Entry 8K35 (electron microscopy, 3.44 A resolution); this record covers chains I and x of the 24 polymer chains in the assembly.

# Chain I
Name: Tip attachment protein J
From: Escherichia phage Lambda
Reference sequence: P03749 (TIPJ_LAMBD); residue numbers follow UniProt; this construct covers 1-1132
Chain sequence (1132 residues; row label = number of the first residue in the row):
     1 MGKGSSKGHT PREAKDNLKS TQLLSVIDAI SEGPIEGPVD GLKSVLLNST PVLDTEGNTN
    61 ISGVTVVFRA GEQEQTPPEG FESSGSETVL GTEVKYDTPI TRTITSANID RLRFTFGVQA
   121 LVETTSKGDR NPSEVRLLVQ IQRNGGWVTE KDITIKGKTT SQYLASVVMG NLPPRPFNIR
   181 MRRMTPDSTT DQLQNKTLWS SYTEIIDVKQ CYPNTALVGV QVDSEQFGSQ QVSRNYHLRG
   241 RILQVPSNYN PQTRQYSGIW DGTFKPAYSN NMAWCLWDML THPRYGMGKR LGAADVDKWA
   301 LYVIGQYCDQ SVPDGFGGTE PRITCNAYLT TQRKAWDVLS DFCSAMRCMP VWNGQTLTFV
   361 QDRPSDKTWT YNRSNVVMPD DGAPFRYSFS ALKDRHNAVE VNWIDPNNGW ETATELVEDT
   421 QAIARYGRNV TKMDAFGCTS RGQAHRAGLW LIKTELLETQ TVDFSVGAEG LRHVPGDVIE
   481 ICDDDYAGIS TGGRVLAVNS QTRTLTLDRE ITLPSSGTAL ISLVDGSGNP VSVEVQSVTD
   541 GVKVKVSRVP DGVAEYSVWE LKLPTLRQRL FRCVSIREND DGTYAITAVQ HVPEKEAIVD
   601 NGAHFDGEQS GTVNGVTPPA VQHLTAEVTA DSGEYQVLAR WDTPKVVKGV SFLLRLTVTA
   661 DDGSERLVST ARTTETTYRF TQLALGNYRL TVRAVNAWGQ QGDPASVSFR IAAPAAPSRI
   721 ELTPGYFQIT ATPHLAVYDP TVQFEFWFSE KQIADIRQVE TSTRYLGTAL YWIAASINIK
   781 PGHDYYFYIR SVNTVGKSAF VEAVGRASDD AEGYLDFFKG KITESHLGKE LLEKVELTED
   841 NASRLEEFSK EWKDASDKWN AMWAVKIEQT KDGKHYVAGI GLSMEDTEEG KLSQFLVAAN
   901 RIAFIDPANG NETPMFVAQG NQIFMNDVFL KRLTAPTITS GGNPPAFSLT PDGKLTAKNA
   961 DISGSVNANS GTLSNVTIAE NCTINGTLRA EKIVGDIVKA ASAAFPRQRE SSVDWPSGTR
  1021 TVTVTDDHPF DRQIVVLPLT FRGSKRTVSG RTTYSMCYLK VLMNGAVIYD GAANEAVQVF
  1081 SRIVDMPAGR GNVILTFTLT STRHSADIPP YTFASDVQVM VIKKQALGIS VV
Unresolved in the structure: 852-1132

# Chain x
Name: Tail tip assembly protein I
From: Escherichia phage Lambda
Reference sequence: P03730 (TIPI_LAMBD); residue numbers follow UniProt; this construct covers 1-223
Chain sequence (223 residues; numbered 1 to 223; the number before each row is that of its first residue):
     1 MAATHTLPLA SPGMARICLY GDLQRFGRRI DLRVKTGAEA IRALATQLPA FRQKLSDGWY
    61 QVRIAGRDVS TSGLTAQLHE TLPDGAVIHI VPRVAGAKSG GVFQIVLGAA AIAGSFFTAG
   121 ATLAAWGAAI GAGGMTGILF SLGASMVLGG VAQMLAPKAR TPRIQTTDNG KQNTYFSSLD
   181 NMVAQGNVLP VLYGEMRVGS RVVSQEISTA DEGDGGQVVV IGR
Unresolved in the structure: 1-134

# How chain I and chain x interact
Pairs across the interface (194):
  Arg12(I) - Asp211(x)  hydrogen bond (side chain-backbone)
  Arg12(I) - Asp214(x)  salt bridge
  Lys15(I) - Gly222(x)
  Asp16(I) - Gly222(x)
  Asp16(I) - Arg223(x)  salt bridge
  Leu18(I) - Gly222(x)
  Ser20(I) - Thr209(x)
  Thr21(I) - Thr209(x)
  Thr21(I) - Ala210(x)  hydrogen bond (backbone-backbone)
  Gln22(I) - Ile207(x)
  Gln22(I) - Ser208(x)
  Leu23(I) - Glu206(x)
  Leu23(I) - Ile207(x)
  Leu23(I) - Ser208(x)  hydrogen bond (backbone-backbone)
  Leu23(I) - Ala210(x)  hydrophobic
  Leu24(I) - Gln205(x)
  Leu24(I) - Glu206(x)
  Leu24(I) - Ile207(x)  hydrophobic
  Ser25(I) - Ser204(x)
  Ser25(I) - Gln205(x)
  Ser25(I) - Glu206(x)  hydrogen bond (backbone-backbone)
  Val26(I) - Ser204(x)
  Val26(I) - Gln205(x)
  Ile27(I) - Val202(x)
  Ile27(I) - Val203(x)  hydrogen bond (backbone-backbone)
  Ile27(I) - Ser204(x)  hydrogen bond (backbone-backbone)
  Asp28(I) - Ser200(x)
  Asp28(I) - Arg201(x)
  Asp28(I) - Val202(x)
  Ala29(I) - Leu189(x)  hydrophobic
  Ala29(I) - Ser200(x)
  Ala29(I) - Arg201(x)  hydrogen bond (backbone-backbone)
  Ala29(I) - Val203(x)  hydrophobic
  Ile30(I) - Pro190(x)
  Ile30(I) - Val198(x)  hydrophobic
  Ile30(I) - Ser200(x)
  Ser31(I) - Leu189(x)
  Ser31(I) - Pro190(x)  hydrogen bond (side chain-backbone)
  Ser31(I) - Val191(x)
  Ser31(I) - Leu192(x)  hydrogen bond (side chain-backbone)
  Glu32(I) - Leu189(x)
  Glu32(I) - Pro190(x)  hydrogen bond (backbone-backbone)
  Glu32(I) - Val191(x)
  Val39(I) - Glu195(x)
  Leu46(I) - Arg197(x)
  Arg113(I) - Asp211(x)  salt bridge
  Phe116(I) - Ile221(x)  hydrophobic
  Thr149(I) - Gln217(x)  hydrogen bond (backbone-side chain)
  Glu150(I) - Gln217(x)
  Lys151(I) - Gly216(x)  hydrogen bond (side chain-backbone)
  Lys151(I) - Gln217(x)
  Asp152(I) - Gln217(x)  hydrogen bond (backbone-backbone)
  Asp152(I) - Val218(x)
  Asp152(I) - Val219(x)  hydrogen bond (backbone-backbone)
  Ile153(I) - Val219(x)  hydrophobic
  Ile153(I) - Ile221(x)  hydrophobic
  Thr154(I) - Val219(x)  hydrogen bond (backbone-backbone)
  Thr154(I) - Val220(x)
  Thr154(I) - Ile221(x)  hydrogen bond (backbone-backbone)
  Ile155(I) - Ile221(x)
  Lys156(I) - Ile221(x)  hydrogen bond (backbone-backbone)
  Lys156(I) - Gly222(x)
  Lys156(I) - Arg223(x)
  Tyr163(I) - Glu212(x)
  Tyr163(I) - Ile221(x)
  Ala165(I) - Ile221(x)  hydrophobic
  Ser166(I) - Asp211(x)
  Ser166(I) - Glu212(x)  hydrogen bond (backbone-backbone)
  Val167(I) - Gly213(x)
  Val168(I) - Asp211(x)
  Tyr212(I) - Val203(x)
  Thr215(I) - Leu189(x)
  Gln231(I) - Gln205(x)  hydrogen bond
  Arg234(I) - Asn181(x)
  Asn235(I) - Leu179(x)  hydrogen bond (side chain-backbone)
  Asn235(I) - Arg197(x)  hydrogen bond
  Asn235(I) - Val198(x)
  Asn235(I) - Gly199(x)
  Tyr236(I) - Met196(x)
  Tyr236(I) - Arg197(x)
  Tyr236(I) - Val198(x)  hydrogen bond (backbone-backbone)
  His237(I) - Glu195(x)
  His237(I) - Met196(x)
  Leu238(I) - Leu192(x)  hydrophobic
  Leu238(I) - Glu195(x)
  Leu238(I) - Met196(x)  hydrogen bond (backbone-backbone)
  Arg239(I) - Gly194(x)
  Arg239(I) - Glu195(x)  salt bridge
  Gly240(I) - Leu192(x)
  Arg241(I) - Leu192(x)  hydrogen bond (backbone-backbone)
  Leu243(I) - Tyr193(x)  hydrophobic
  Tyr268(I) - Glu195(x)
  Asn270(I) - Gly194(x)
  Cys275(I) - Tyr193(x)  hydrophobic
  Asp278(I) - Tyr193(x)
  Met279(I) - Tyr193(x)
  Tyr285(I) - Val191(x)  hydrophobic
  Tyr285(I) - Tyr193(x)
  Cys325(I) - Tyr193(x)
  Cys325(I) - Gly194(x)
  Asn326(I) - Phe176(x)
  Asn326(I) - Gly194(x)
  Asn326(I) - Glu195(x)
  Asn326(I) - Met196(x)
  Ala327(I) - Phe176(x)
  Ala327(I) - Leu192(x)
  Ala327(I) - Tyr193(x)  hydrogen bond (backbone-backbone)
  Ala327(I) - Gly194(x)
  Ala327(I) - Met196(x)
  Tyr328(I) - Phe176(x)  hydrogen bond (backbone-backbone)
  Tyr328(I) - Ser177(x)
  Tyr328(I) - Ser178(x)
  Tyr328(I) - Pro190(x)
  Tyr328(I) - Val191(x)
  Tyr328(I) - Leu192(x)  hydrophobic
  Tyr328(I) - Met196(x)  hydrophobic
  Tyr328(I) - Val198(x)  hydrophobic
  Tyr328(I) - Gly199(x)  hydrogen bond (side chain-backbone)
  Tyr328(I) - Ser200(x)
  Leu329(I) - Tyr175(x)
  Leu329(I) - Pro190(x)
  Leu329(I) - Val191(x)  hydrogen bond (backbone-backbone)
  Thr330(I) - Ser178(x)
  Thr330(I) - Val188(x)
  Thr330(I) - Pro190(x)
  Thr330(I) - Arg201(x)  hydrogen bond (backbone-side chain)
  Thr331(I) - Tyr175(x)
  Gln332(I) - Val188(x)
  Arg333(I) - Tyr175(x)
  Asp337(I) - Arg160(x)  salt bridge
  Ser340(I) - Pro157(x)
  Ser340(I) - Lys158(x)
  Ser340(I) - Arg160(x)  hydrogen bond
  Asp341(I) - Ala159(x)
  Asp341(I) - Arg160(x)  hydrogen bond (side chain-backbone)
  Ser344(I) - Pro157(x)  hydrogen bond (side chain-backbone)
  Ser344(I) - Ala159(x)
  Arg347(I) - Ala156(x)
  Cys348(I) - Pro157(x)
  Met349(I) - Gln153(x)
  Met349(I) - Met154(x)
  Met349(I) - Leu155(x)
  Met349(I) - Ala156(x)
  Asp362(I) - Leu155(x)
  Arg386(I) - Ser141(x)
  Ser388(I) - Gly143(x)
  Ser388(I) - Ala144(x)  hydrogen bond (side chain-backbone)
  Phe389(I) - Val147(x)
  Ser390(I) - Val147(x)
  Asp394(I) - Leu148(x)
  Asp394(I) - Gly149(x)
  Asn402(I) - Gln172(x)
  Ile404(I) - Thr174(x)
  Ile404(I) - Ser177(x)
  Ile404(I) - Met196(x)  hydrophobic
  Trp410(I) - Leu179(x)  hydrophobic
  Trp410(I) - Glu195(x)
  Trp410(I) - Met196(x)  hydrophobic
  Trp410(I) - Arg197(x)
  Glu411(I) - Lys171(x)  salt bridge
  Glu411(I) - Leu179(x)
  Thr412(I) - Gln172(x)  hydrogen bond (side chain-backbone)
  Thr412(I) - Thr174(x)
  Thr414(I) - Gln172(x)
  Thr431(I) - Lys158(x)
  Lys432(I) - Lys158(x)
  Asp434(I) - Ala159(x)
  Asp434(I) - Arg160(x)
  Asp434(I) - Thr161(x)
  Asp434(I) - Pro162(x)
  Asp434(I) - Thr174(x)
  Ala435(I) - Phe176(x)
  Phe436(I) - Phe176(x)  hydrophobic
  Gly437(I) - Phe176(x)
  Cys438(I) - Phe176(x)
  Leu451(I) - Ala152(x)  hydrophobic
  Thr454(I) - Ala152(x)
  Thr454(I) - Leu155(x)
  Glu455(I) - Ala152(x)  hydrogen bond (side chain-backbone)
  Glu458(I) - Val151(x)
  Glu458(I) - Leu155(x)
  Thr461(I) - Val147(x)
  Thr461(I) - Met154(x)
  Asp463(I) - Ser141(x)
  Val574(I) - Met146(x)  hydrophobic
  Arg577(I) - Phe140(x)  hydrogen bond (side chain-backbone)
  Arg577(I) - Leu142(x)
  Asp580(I) - Met135(x)
  Val589(I) - Val151(x)  hydrophobic
  Val589(I) - Met154(x)  hydrophobic
  Val589(I) - Leu155(x)  hydrophobic
  Val658(I) - Arg223(x)
  Arg666(I) - Arg223(x)
  Ala684(I) - Arg223(x)
Interface residues without a listed pair, chain I (117 interface residues in all): Asn17, Lys19, Asn214, Ser269, Trp336, Phe342, Cys343, Pro350, Thr439, Trp450, Thr459, Arg572, Ser575, Asn579, Ala585, Thr587, Gly686
Interface residues without a listed pair, chain x (71 interface residues in all): Leu139, Gly150, Asn173, Met182, Gly215

# Summary
Chain I and chain x form an interface of 117 and 71 residues respectively; the contacts include 36 hydrogen
bonds and 6 salt bridges. Polar pairs include Arg12(I)-Asp214(x), Asp16(I)-Arg223(x) and Arg113(I)-Asp211(x).
Here chain I is Tip attachment protein J and chain x is Tail tip assembly protein I, both from Escherichia
phage Lambda. Entry 8K35 (Structure of the bacteriophage lambda tail tip complex) was determined by electron
microscopy together with 8K36, 8K37, 8K38 and 8K39 from the same study.
